Entry 1YG8 (X-ray diffraction, 2.60 A resolution); this record covers chains G and U of the 28 polymer chains in the assembly.

[Chain G (and U)]
Name: ATP-dependent Clp protease proteolytic subunit
Source organism: Escherichia coli
Notes: EC 3.4.21.92; chain U of this document is another copy of the same molecule, construct and numbering; everything in this record applies to it too
UniProtKB: P19245 (CLPP_ECOLI); residues 1-193 here correspond to UniProt positions 15-207 (UniProt number = residue number + 14)
Sequence (193 residues; row label = number of the first residue in the row):
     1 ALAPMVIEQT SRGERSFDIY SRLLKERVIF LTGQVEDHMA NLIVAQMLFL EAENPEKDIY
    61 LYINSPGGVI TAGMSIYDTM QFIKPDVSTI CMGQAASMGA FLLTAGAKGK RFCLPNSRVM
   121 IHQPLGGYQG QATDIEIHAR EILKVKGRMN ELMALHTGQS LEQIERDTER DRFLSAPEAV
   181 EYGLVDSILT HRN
Disordered / not traced: 1-14
Differences from the reference sequence: engineered mutation Ala-3 (Val17 in P19245)

[How chain G and chain U interact]
Contacting residue pairs (5):
  Arg-166(G) with Glu-165(U), salt bridge
  Asp-167(G) with Glu-162(U); Glu-165(U)
  Arg-172(G) with Glu-162(U), salt bridge
  Glu-178(G) with Arg-166(U), salt bridge
Also at the interface, not in a pair above, chain G (7 interface residues in all): Gln-163, Arg-170, Asp-171
Also at the interface, not in a pair above, chain U (4 interface residues in all): Leu-161

[Overview]
7 residues of chain G and 4 residues of chain U are in contact; the contacts include 3 salt bridges. Polar
pairs include Arg-166(G)/Glu-165(U), Arg-172(G)/Glu-162(U) and Glu-178(G)/Arg-166(U).
Chain G and chain U are both ATP-dependent Clp protease proteolytic subunit (Escherichia coli); the structure,
The structure of a V6A variant of ClpP, was determined by X-ray diffraction, deposited together with 1YG6.
